PDB entry 6MEA | X-ray diffraction, 1.35 A resolution | chain A

# Chain A
Name: Replicase polyprotein 1ab
Organism: Bat coronavirus HKU4
Notes: fragment: macrodomain
Reference sequence: P0C6W3 (R1AB_BCHK4); residues 308-478 here correspond to UniProt positions 1154-1324 (UniProt number = residue number + 846)
Amino-acid sequence (174 residues; each row starts with the number of its first residue):
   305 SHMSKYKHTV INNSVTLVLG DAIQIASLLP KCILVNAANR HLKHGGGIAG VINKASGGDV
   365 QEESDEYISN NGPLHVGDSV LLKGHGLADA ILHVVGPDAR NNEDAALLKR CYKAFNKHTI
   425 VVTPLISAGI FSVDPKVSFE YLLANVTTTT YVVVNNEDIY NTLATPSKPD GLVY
Not modelled in the structure: 305-307, 470-478
Differences from the reference sequence: expression tag (305-307)
Small-molecule neighbours: adenosine-5-diphosphoribose (APR): Gly324, Asp325, Ala326, Ala341, Ala342, Asn343, Lys347, His348, Gly349, Gly350, Gly351, Ile352, Ala353, Pro428, Leu429, Ile430, Ser431, Ala432, Gly433, Ile434, Phe435, Val457, Val458, Asn459, Ile463
What the authors report for this chain:
  - binding site for adenosine-5-diphosphoribose: Asp325, Ala326, Asn343, Gly349 to Gly351, Ile352, Ser431 to Phe435
  - contacts within the chain: Pro401-Ser431 (hydrogen bond)
  - mutagenesis - A326I (Kd 64.3 uM), I434A (Kd 41 uM): decreased binding to adenosine-5-diphosphoribose
  - mutagenesis - G351L: abolished binding to adenosine-5-diphosphoribose
  - mutagenesis - A326I, G351L, I434A: decreased catalytic activity

# Overview
Ligands of chain A: adenosine-5-diphosphoribose. The paper reports a binding site for
adenosine-5-diphosphoribose at Asp325, Ala326 and Asn343 among others; A326I, G351L and I434A reduce catalytic
activity.
Chain A is Replicase polyprotein 1ab (Bat coronavirus HKU4); the structure, Crystal structure of a
Tylonycteris bat coronavirus HKU4 macrodomain in complex with adenosine diphosphate ribose (ADP-ribose), was
determined by X-ray diffraction together with 6MEB and 6MEN from the same study.
